Entry 9KZJ (electron microscopy, 3.50 A resolution); this record covers chains F and L of the 14 polymer chains in the assembly.

[Chain F]
Name: Major capsid protein
From: Escherichia phage T1
UniProt: Q6XQD3 (Q6XQD3_BPT1); numbering as in UniProt (aligned over 1-319)
Sequence (319 residues; each row starts with the number of its first residue):
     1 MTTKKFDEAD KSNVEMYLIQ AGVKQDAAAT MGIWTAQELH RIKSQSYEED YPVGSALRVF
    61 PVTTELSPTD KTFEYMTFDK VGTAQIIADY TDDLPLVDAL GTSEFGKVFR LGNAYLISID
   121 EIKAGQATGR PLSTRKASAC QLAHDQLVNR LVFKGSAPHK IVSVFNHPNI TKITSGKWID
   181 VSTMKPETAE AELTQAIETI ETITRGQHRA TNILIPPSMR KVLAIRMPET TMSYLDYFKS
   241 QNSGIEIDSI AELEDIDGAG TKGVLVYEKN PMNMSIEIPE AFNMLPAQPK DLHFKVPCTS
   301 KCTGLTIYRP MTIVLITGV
Disordered / not traced: 1-26

[Chain L]
Name: cement protein II
From: Escherichia phage T1
UniProt: Q6XQD5 (Q6XQD5_BPT1); numbering as in UniProt (aligned over 1-158)
Sequence (158 residues; row label = number of the first residue in the row):
     1 MAQINASYQR DMAIALPGMV ADTSKYNIDG ACVVNEGDVL VGAAVQVVQA QAVDGHKLVK
    61 ALTTGTTPYG VAIRSHWQTV NAQNQMIYED GGAINVMTSG RVWMLSKSTE APTFGSAVKL
   121 DVDGQEKSDG TIETTWTYAG GWTKYKDIQL VEVQLHQL
Disordered / not traced: 1

[Chain F / chain L interface]
Pairs across the interface - 20 pairs, chain F then chain L:
  Gln85(F) with Ala31(L); Asp54(L), hydrogen bond (side chain-backbone); Gly55(L); His56(L)
  Ile86(F) with His56(L), hydrogen bond (backbone-side chain)
  Ile87(F) with Gly30(L); Ala93(L)
  Ala88(F) with Gly30(L), hydrogen bond (backbone-backbone); Gln78(L); Ala93(L), hydrophobic; Asn95(L)
  Asp89(F) with Ser75(L), hydrogen bond; Gln78(L), hydrogen bond (backbone-side chain)
  Tyr90(F) with Ile28(L); Ser75(L); Asn95(L)
  Thr91(F) with Gly30(L)
  Asp92(F) with Asn27(L); Ile28(L), hydrogen bond (backbone-backbone)
  Asp93(F) with Ala31(L)
Other interface residues (no listed pair), chain L (17 interface residues in all): Tyr26, Asp29, Ile73, Arg74, Trp77, Ile94

[Overview]
Chain F and chain L form an interface of 9 and 17 residues respectively; the contacts include 6 hydrogen
bonds. Polar pairs include Gln85(F)-Asp54(L), Ile86(F)-His56(L) and Asp89(F)-Ser75(L).
Chain F is Major capsid protein and chain L is cement protein II, both from Escherichia phage T1; the
structure, Cryo-EM structure of bacteriophage T1 capsid, was determined by electron microscopy, deposited
together with 9L01, 9L0E, 9L0F and 9L9P.
